3KZO - chain A; structure by X-ray diffraction, 1.90 A resolution.

Chain A:
Molecule: N-acetylornithine carbamoyltransferase
Organism: Xanthomonas campestris pv. campestris
Notes: EC 2.1.3.9
Reference sequence: Q8P8J2 (AOTC_XANCP); residue numbers follow UniProt; this construct covers 1-339
Amino-acid sequence (359 residues; row label = number of the first residue in the row; numbers below 1 keep their minus sign (Met-19 is residue -19)):
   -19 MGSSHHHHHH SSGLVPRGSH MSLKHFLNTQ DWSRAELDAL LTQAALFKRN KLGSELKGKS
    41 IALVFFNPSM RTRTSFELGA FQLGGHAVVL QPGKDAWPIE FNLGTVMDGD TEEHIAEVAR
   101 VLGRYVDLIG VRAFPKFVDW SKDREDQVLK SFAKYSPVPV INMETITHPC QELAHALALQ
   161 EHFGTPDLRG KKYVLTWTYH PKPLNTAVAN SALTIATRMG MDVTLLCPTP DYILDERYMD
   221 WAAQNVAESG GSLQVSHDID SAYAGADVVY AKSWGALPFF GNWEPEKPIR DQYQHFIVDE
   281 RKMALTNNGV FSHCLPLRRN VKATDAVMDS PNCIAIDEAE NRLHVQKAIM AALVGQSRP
Not modelled in the structure: -19 to 2, 335-339
Construct notes: expression tag (-19 to 0)
Modified / non-standard residues: Lys302 (lysine nz-carboxylic acid; KCX)
Swiss-Prot annotation at these positions:
  - binding site (carbamoyl phosphate): Ser49 to Thr52, Trp77, Arg112, His148 to Gln151, Cys294, Leu295, Arg322
  - binding site (N(2)-acetyl-L-ornithine): Glu144, Lys252, Leu295
  - site: Glu92 (Key residue in conferring substrate specificity for N-acetyl-L-ornithine versus N-succinyl-L-ornithine)
  - modified residue: Lys302 (N6-carboxylysine)
  - mutagenesis: Glu92 (E92A/P/S/V: Generates an enzyme capable of carbamoylation of N-succinyl-L-ornithine while losing its ability to use N-acetyl-L-ornithine as substrate, thus converting it from a N-acetylornithine ...), Lys302 (K302A/E/R: Significant decrease in enzymatic activity)

Overview:
From UniProt: 13 carbamoyl phosphate-binding residues, 3 N(2)-acetyl-L-ornithine-binding residues and 2
mutagenesis sites.
Chain A is N-acetylornithine carbamoyltransferase (Xanthomonas campestris pv. campestris); the structure,
Crystal structure of N-acetyl-L-ornithine transcarbamylase complexed with carbamyl phosphate and
N-acetyl-L-norvaline, was determined by X-ray diffraction together with 3KZM and 3KZN from the same study.
